7S3S - chain A; structure by X-ray diffraction, 2.00 A resolution.

[Chain A]
Molecule: 3C-like proteinase
From: Severe acute respiratory syndrome coronavirus 2
Notes: EC 3.4.22.69
UniProt: P0DTD1 (R1AB_SARS2); residues 1-306 here correspond to UniProt positions 3264-3569 (UniProt number = residue number + 3263)
Sequence (306 residues; numbered 1 to 306; the number before each row is that of its first residue):
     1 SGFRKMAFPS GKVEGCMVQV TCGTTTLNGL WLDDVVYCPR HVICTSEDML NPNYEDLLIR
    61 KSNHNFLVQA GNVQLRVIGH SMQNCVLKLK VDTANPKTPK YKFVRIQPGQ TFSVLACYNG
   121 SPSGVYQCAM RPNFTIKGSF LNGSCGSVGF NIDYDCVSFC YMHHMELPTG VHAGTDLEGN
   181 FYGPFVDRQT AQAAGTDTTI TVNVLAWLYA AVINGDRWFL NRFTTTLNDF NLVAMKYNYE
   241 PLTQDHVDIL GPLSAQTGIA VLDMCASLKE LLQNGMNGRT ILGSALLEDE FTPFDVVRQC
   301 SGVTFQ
Ligand contacts: Z1530724813 (860; 2-(3-chlorophenyl)-N-(isoquinolin-4-yl)acetamide): Ser1, His41, Met49, Phe140, Leu141, Asn142, Ser144, Cys145, His163, His164, Met165, Glu166, His172, Asp187, Arg188, Gln189
Swiss-Prot annotation at these positions:
  - active site: His41 (For 3CL-PRO activity), Cys145 (Nucleophile)
  - site: Gln306 (Cleavage)
  - cross-link (Glycyl lysine isopeptide (Lys-Gly)): Lys5 (interchain with G-Cter in ubiquitin), Lys90 (interchain with G-Cter in ubiquitin)
What the authors report for this chain:
  - binding site for Z1530724813: His41, His163, Glu166
  - catalytic residues: His41 (citing earlier work)

[Overview]
Chain A binds Z1530724813. UniProt lists active-site residues His41 and Cys145. From the paper: the catalytic
residue His41; a binding site for Z1530724813 at His41, His163 and Glu166.
Chain A is 3C-like proteinase (Severe acute respiratory syndrome coronavirus 2); the structure, Room
temperature X-ray structure of SARS-CoV-2 main protease in complex with compound Z1530724813, was determined
by X-ray diffraction (same publication as 7S3K and 7S4B).
